Entry 5L8R (X-ray diffraction, 2.60 A resolution); this record covers chains A and D of the 16 polymer chains in the assembly.

Chain A:
Name: Photosystem I P700 chlorophyll a apoprotein A1
Source organism: Pisum sativum
Notes: EC 1.97.1.12
Reference sequence: P05310 (PSAA_PEA); residue numbers follow UniProt; this construct covers 1-758
Sequence (758 residues; each row starts with the number of its first residue):
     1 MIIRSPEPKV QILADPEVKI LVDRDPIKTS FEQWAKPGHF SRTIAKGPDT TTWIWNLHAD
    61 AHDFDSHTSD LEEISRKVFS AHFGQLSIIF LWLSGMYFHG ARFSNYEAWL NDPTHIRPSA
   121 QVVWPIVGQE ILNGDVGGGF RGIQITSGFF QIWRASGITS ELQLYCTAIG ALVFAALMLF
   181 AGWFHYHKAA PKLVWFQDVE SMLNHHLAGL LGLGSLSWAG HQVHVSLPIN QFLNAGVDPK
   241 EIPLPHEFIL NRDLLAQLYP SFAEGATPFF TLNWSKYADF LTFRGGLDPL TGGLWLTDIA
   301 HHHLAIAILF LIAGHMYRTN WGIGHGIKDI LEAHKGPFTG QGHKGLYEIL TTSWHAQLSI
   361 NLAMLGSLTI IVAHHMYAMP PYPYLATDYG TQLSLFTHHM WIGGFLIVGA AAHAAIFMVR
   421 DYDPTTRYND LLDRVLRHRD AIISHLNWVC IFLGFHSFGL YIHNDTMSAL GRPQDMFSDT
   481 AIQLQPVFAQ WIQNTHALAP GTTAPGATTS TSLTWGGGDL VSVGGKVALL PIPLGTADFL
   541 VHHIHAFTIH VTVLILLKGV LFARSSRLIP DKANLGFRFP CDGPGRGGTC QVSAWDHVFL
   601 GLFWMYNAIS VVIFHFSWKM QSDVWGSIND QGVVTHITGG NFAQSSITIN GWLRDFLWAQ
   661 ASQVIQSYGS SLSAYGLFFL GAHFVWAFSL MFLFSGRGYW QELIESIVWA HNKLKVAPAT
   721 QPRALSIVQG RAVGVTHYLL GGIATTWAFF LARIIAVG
Not modelled in the structure: 1-15
Sequence notes: conflict Arg117 (Gly in P05310), Ala176 (Gly in P05310), Val194 (Ala in P05310), Gly220 (Arg in P05310), Ile371 (Val in P05310), His374 (Gln in P05310), Ala378 (Ser in P05310), Gly390 (Ala in P05310), Thr509 (Ala in P05310), Ser522 (Ala in P05310), Gly525 (Asn in P05310), Ala608 (Ser in P05310), Ser627 (Thr in P05310), Gly639 (Ala in P05310)
Bound ions: Ca2+: Ile20 (shared with 2 residues of chain 3); chlorophyll a Mg (4 sites), coordinated by Gln85, Gln121, Gln129, Thr503; 4Fe-4S cluster Fe: Cys581, Cys590 (shared with 2 residues of chain B)
Small-molecule neighbours:
  - beta-carotene (BCR), molecule 1: Ile88, Leu91, Trp92
  - beta-carotene (BCR), molecule 2: Ile89, Leu93, Gly209, Leu210, Leu213, Gly214, Ser217
  - beta-carotene (BCR), molecule 3: Phe90, Leu93, Tyr97, Thr167, Gly170, Ala171, Phe174, Leu213, Leu216, Ser217
  - beta-carotene (BCR), molecule 4: Leu216, Ala266, Phe269, Leu304, Ile308, Leu311, His315, Ile323
  - beta-carotene (BCR), molecule 5: Phe269, Trp274, Ile308
  - beta-carotene (BCR), molecule 6: Leu346, Leu350, Ala356, Ser359, Ile360, Ala414, Phe417
  - beta-carotene (BCR), molecule 7: Ser359, Ala363, Met364, Ser367, Ile407, Ala410, Ala411, Ala414, Val553, Leu556, Leu557, Val560
  - beta-carotene (BCR), molecule 8: Asn447, Ile451, Phe455
  - beta-carotene (BCR), molecule 9: Phe678, Gly681, Ala682, Phe684, Val685, Leu740, Ile743, Ala744, Trp747
  - beta-carotene (BCR), molecule 10: Trp700, Leu703, Ile704, Ile707
  - chlorophyll a isomer (CL0): Phe458, Tyr461, Ile544, Phe547, Thr548, Tyr606, Asn607, Ser610, Val611, Phe614, Ile649, Trp652, Leu653, Leu657, Ala661, Ile665, Phe679, His683, Trp686, Tyr738, Thr745, Thr746, Phe749
  - chlorophyll a (CLA), molecule 1: Val18, Lys19, Ile20, Trp195, Asp198, Ser201, His205, Thr319, Asn320, Trp321
  - chlorophyll a (CLA), molecule 2: Ile20, Val22, Phe79, Phe83, Leu177, Met178, Phe180, Ala181, Phe184, His185, Ala189, Pro191, Trp195
  - chlorophyll a (CLA), molecule 3: Ile27, Lys28, Thr29, Ser30, Phe31, Gln33, Trp34, His39, Lys77, Ser80, Gly84, Ile88, Leu179, Gly182, Trp183, Tyr186, His187
  - chlorophyll a (CLA), molecule 4: Trp34, His39, Phe40, Leu57, His58, Ala61, His62, Phe64, His67, Lys77, Ala81, Gly84, Gln85, Ile88
  - chlorophyll a (CLA), molecule 5: Pro37, Gly38, Trp53, Ile54, Trp55, Leu57, His58
  - chlorophyll a (CLA), molecule 6: Thr51, Ile54, Trp55, Ile704, Ile707, Val708, His711, Val716, Pro718, Pro722, Arg723, Leu725
  - chlorophyll a (CLA), molecule 7: Trp55, Phe684, Val685, Phe688, Phe692, Leu725, Gln729, Ala732, Val733, Thr736, His737, Leu740
  - chlorophyll a (CLA), molecule 8: His58, Ala59, Asp60, Ala61, His62, Asp63, His355, Leu358, Leu362, Phe405, Leu406, Val408, Gly409, Ala412, His413, Ile416, Arg420, Phe577, Arg578, Trp595, Val598, Leu602, Thr736, Leu740
  - chlorophyll a (CLA), molecule 9: His62, Phe64, Val78, Ala81, His82, Gln85, Leu86, Ile89, Phe90, Leu93, Phe174, Trp354, His355, Gln357, Leu358, Asn361, Leu362, Leu365
  - chlorophyll a (CLA), molecule 10: His62, Gln85, Ile88, Ile89, Trp92, Leu365, Ile402, Phe405, Leu406
  - chlorophyll a (CLA), molecule 11: Leu71, Ser75, His82, Leu193, Phe196, Gln197, Val199, Met202, Leu203, His206, Leu207, Leu210, Ile327, Leu331, Tyr347, Leu350, Thr351, Thr352, Ser353, Trp354, Gln357, Ile360, Asn361, Met364, Leu365
  - chlorophyll a (CLA), molecule 12: Phe79, His82, Phe83, Leu86, Phe90, Met178, Trp195, Phe196, Asp198, Ser201, Met202, His205, His206, Gly209, Leu210
  - chlorophyll a (CLA), molecule 13: Ser87, Ile88, Leu91, Gln121, Val122, Val123, Trp124, Ile126, Val127, Gln129, Leu132, Ile143, Leu179, Ala674, Leu677
  - chlorophyll a (CLA), molecule 14: Leu91, Trp92, Ser94, Gly95, Met96, Phe98, His99, Phe103, Gln121, Val122, Trp124, Leu172
  - chlorophyll a (CLA), molecule 15: Trp92, Met96, His99, Ala120, Gln121, Ile143, Gln144, Ile145, Thr146, Ser147, Phe149, Ala674, Tyr675, Phe678, Trp747
  - chlorophyll a (CLA), molecule 16: Trp92, Met96, Thr146, Ser147, Phe149, Ser394, Leu395, Thr397, His398, Trp401, Ile402, Phe405, Phe678, Ile743, Thr746, Trp747
  - chlorophyll a (CLA), molecule 17: Trp92, Leu93, Ser147, Gly148, Phe149, Ile152, Leu211, Leu365, Leu368, Thr369, Val372, Met376, Tyr382, Leu395, His398, His399, Ile402, Leu406
  - chlorophyll a (CLA), molecule 18: Ala155, Leu210, Leu211, Gly214, Ser215, Trp218, Gln222, Leu294, Ile299, His302, His303, Ile306, Phe310, Leu368, Ile371, Val372, His375, Met376, Pro381, Tyr382
  - chlorophyll a (CLA), molecule 19: Ser156, Gly157, Ile158, Thr159, Gln163, Cys166, Thr167, Ile169, Gly170, Val173, Phe174, Gly214, Ser217, Trp218, Gly220, His221, His224, Val225, Ile229, Pro245, His246, Ile249
  - chlorophyll a (CLA), molecule 20: Leu162, Gln163, Cys166, Leu244, Pro245, His246, Leu250
  - chlorophyll a (CLA), molecule 21: Leu203, Leu207, Leu211, Leu309, Phe310, Ala313, Met316, Tyr317, Ile327, Ile330, Leu331, Met364, Leu432, Leu557, Val560, Leu561
  - chlorophyll a (CLA), molecule 22: Asn204, His205, Ala208, Gly209, Leu213, Leu311, His315, Tyr317, Thr319, Trp321, Ile323
  - chlorophyll a (CLA), molecule 23: Leu216, Ser217, Ala219, Gly220, Val223, His224, Ile249, Arg252, Phe262, Gly265, Ala266, Tyr277, Phe280, Leu281, Leu304
  - chlorophyll a (CLA), molecule 24: Phe269, Trp274, Ser275, Tyr277, Ala278, Leu281, Thr282, Phe283, His301, Leu304, Ala305, Ile308, Leu309, Ile312, Gly506
  - chlorophyll a (CLA), molecule 25: Phe269, Phe270, Leu272, Trp274
  - chlorophyll a (CLA), molecule 26: Thr282, Phe283, Gly285, Leu294, Asp298, Ile299, His301, His302, Ala305, Ile306, Leu309, His375, Met376, Met379, Thr511
  - chlorophyll a (CLA), molecule 27: Phe283, Thr502, Thr503, Ala504, Pro505, Gly506, Ala507
  - chlorophyll a (CLA), molecule 28: Leu309, Met364, Leu368, Ile371, His374, His375, Tyr377, Ala378, Met379, Thr511, Ser512, Thr514, Trp515
  - chlorophyll a (CLA), molecule 29: Ile312, Ala313, His315, Met316, Arg318, Gly322, Ile323, Gly324, His325
  - chlorophyll a (CLA), molecule 30: Met316, His325, Asp329, Ile330, Ala333, His334
  - chlorophyll a (CLA), molecule 31: Ile330, Leu331, His334, Thr339, His343, Leu346, Leu350, Asn429, Leu431, Leu432, Val435
  - chlorophyll a (CLA), molecule 32: Ala333, His334, Lys335, Gly336, Pro337, Phe338
  - chlorophyll a (CLA), molecule 33: Phe338, Thr339, Leu431, Arg434, Val435, Arg437, His438, Ile442, His445
  - chlorophyll a (CLA), molecule 34: Ile370, Ile371, His374, Met400, Ile407, Ile549, Thr552, Val553, Leu556, Met605, Ala608, Ile609, Val612
  - chlorophyll a (CLA), molecule 35: His374, Tyr377, Phe396, Phe488, Ala489, Ile492, Gln493, Trp515, Ile532, Leu534, His542, His545, Ile549, Val612, His615, Phe616, Lys619
  - chlorophyll a (CLA), molecule 36: Ala441, His445, Trp448
  - chlorophyll a (CLA), molecule 37: Ile442, His445, Leu446, Trp448, Val449, Ala546, Ile549, His550, Val553, Leu557
  - chlorophyll a (CLA), molecule 38: Ser444, His445, Asn447, Trp448, Ile451
  - chlorophyll a (CLA), molecule 39: Asn447, Cys450, Ile451, Gly454, Phe455, Phe458, Gly459, Ile462, Phe547, Val551, Leu554, Ile555, Leu600, Phe603, Trp604
  - chlorophyll a (CLA), molecule 40: Trp448, Ile451, Phe452, Phe455, His456
  - chlorophyll a (CLA), molecule 41: Trp448, Phe452, Leu453, Gln485, Pro486, Val487, Phe488, Ala489, Phe539, His542, His543, Ala546, His550
  - chlorophyll a (CLA), molecule 42: Phe455, His456, Gly459, Leu460, Ile462, His463, Thr466, Met467, Arg472, Asp475, Phe477
  - chlorophyll a (CLA), molecule 43: Phe458, Ile462, Asp465, Phe547, Phe603, Trp604, Tyr606, Asn607, Ile649, Leu653, Trp686, Tyr738
  - chlorophyll a (CLA), molecule 44: Thr466, Ala469, Leu470
  - chlorophyll a (CLA), molecule 45: Trp491, Ile492, Thr495, His496, Ala499, Thr503, Ala504, Ala507, Thr511, Trp515
  - chlorophyll a (CLA), molecule 46: Leu653, Leu657, Trp658
  - chlorophyll a (CLA), molecule 47: Tyr668, Leu677, Phe678, Leu680, Gly681, His683, Phe684, Trp686, Ala687, Leu690
  - chlorophyll a (CLA), molecule 48: Phe684, Ala687, Phe688, Leu690, Met691, Phe694, Ser695, Tyr699, Trp700, Leu703
  - chlorophyll a (CLA), molecule 49: Ile707, Ala710, His711, Leu714, Val716
  - chlorophyll a (CLA), molecule 50: Trp709, Ala710, Lys713, Leu714
  - lutein (LUT; (3r,3'r,6s)-4,5-didehydro-5,6-dihydro-beta,beta-carotene-3,3'-diol): Trp124, Pro125, Ile126
  - phylloquinone (PQN): Met691, Phe692, Ser695, Gly696, Arg697, Trp700, Arg723, Ala724, Leu725, Ser726, Gly730
  - 4Fe-4S cluster (SF4): Pro580, Cys581, Gly583, Pro584, Thr589, Cys590, Ile727, Arg731
Swiss-Prot annotation at these positions:
  - binding site ([4Fe-4S] cluster): Cys581, Cys590
  - binding site (chlorophyll a'): His683
  - binding site (chlorophyll a): Met691, Tyr699
  - binding site (phylloquinone): Trp700

Chain D:
Name: PsaD
Source organism: Pisum sativum
Sequence (143 residues; each row starts with the number of its first residue):
    69 GFTPPELDPN TPSPIFGGST GGLLRKAQVE EFYVITWESP KEQIFEMPTG GAAIMREGPN
   129 LLKLARKEQC LALGTRLRSK YKIKYQFYRV FPSGEVQYLH PKDGVYPEKV NPGRQGVGVN
   189 FRSIGKNVSP IEVKFTGKQP YDL

Chain A / chain D interface:
Pairs across the interface (32):
  Tyr422(A) with Glu114(D)
  Pro424(A) with Ile112(D); Ala120(D), hydrophobic
  Thr425(A) with Ile112(D); Lys148(D); Tyr149(D)
  Tyr428(A) with Ala120(D), hydrophobic
  Asp433(A) with Gly119(D); Ala120(D), hydrogen bond (side chain-backbone)
  Arg437(A) with Phe84(D); Gly86(D), hydrogen bond (side chain-backbone); Ser87(D); Thr88(D), hydrogen bond (backbone-backbone); Gly119(D)
  His438(A) with Thr88(D)
  Arg439(A) with Thr88(D); Thr117(D), hydrogen bond (side chain-backbone)
  Asp440(A) with Thr88(D), hydrogen bond (backbone-side chain); Gly89(D)
  Arg564(A) with Glu114(D), salt bridge
  Ser565(A) with Pro116(D), hydrogen bond (side chain-backbone)
  Arg567(A) with Thr88(D), hydrogen bond (side chain-backbone); Gly89(D), hydrogen bond (side chain-backbone); Gly90(D), hydrogen bond (side chain-backbone); Leu92(D); Arg134(D), hydrogen bond (backbone-side chain)
  Leu568(A) with Arg134(D), hydrogen bond (backbone-side chain); Glu136(D)
  Pro570(A) with Glu136(D); Gln137(D); Ala140(D), hydrophobic
  Arg586(A) with Glu136(D), salt bridge
Other interface residues (no listed pair), chain A (18 interface residues in all): Leu436, Ala441, Asp571
Other interface residues (no listed pair), chain D (21 interface residues in all): Gly85, Gly118

Summary:
Chain A and chain D form an interface of 18 and 21 residues respectively, with 11 hydrogen bonds and 2 salt
bridges. Polar pairs include Arg564(A)-Glu114(D), Arg586(A)-Glu136(D) and Asp433(A)-Ala120(D).
Here chain A is Photosystem I P700 chlorophyll a apoprotein A1 and chain D is PsaD, both from Pisum sativum.
Entry 5L8R (The structure of plant photosystem I super-complex at 2.6 angstrom resolution) was determined by
X-ray diffraction.
